7NAD - chains 1 and 5 of the 26 polymer chains in the assembly; structure by electron microscopy, 3.04 A resolution.

# Chain 1
Molecule: 25S rRNA
From: Saccharomyces cerevisiae BY4741
Sequence (697 nucleotides; each row starts with the number of its first residue; note: 1856 numbers in that range are skipped by the numbering (no residue carries them; nothing is unmodelled there)):
   820 AUGCCUGAAUAGGGUGAAGCCAGAGGAAACUCUGGUGGAGGCUCG
   893 CGAAUUUGGGUAU
  1446 AGUAGCAAAUAUUCAAAUGAGAACUUUGAAGACUGAAGUGGGGAAAGGUU
  1496 CCACGUCAACAGCAGUUGGACGUGGGUUAGUCGAUCCUAAGAGAUG
  1552 GUUUCAAAGGCCUGA
  1574 CAGGCCACCAUCGAAAGGGAAUCCGGUUAAGAUUCCGGAACCUGGAUAUG
  1624 GAUUCUUCACGGUAACGUAACUGAAUGUGGAGACGUCGGCGCGAGCCCUG
  1674 GGAGGAGUUAUCUUUUCUUCUUAACAGCUUAUCACCCCGGAAUUGGUUUA
  1724 UCCGGAGAUGGGGUCUUAUGGCUGGAAGAGGCCAGCACCUUUGCUGGCUC
  1774 CGGUGCGCUUGUGACGGCCCGUGAAAAUCCACAGGAAGGAAUAGUUUUCA
  1824 UGCCAGGUCGUACUG
  1853 UCUCCAAGGUGAACAGCCUCUAGUUGAUAGAA
  1892 GAUAAGGGAAGUCGG
  1916 UCCGUAACUUCGGGAUAAGGAUUGGCUCUAAGGGUCGGGUAGUGAGGGCC
  1966 UUGGUCA
  2050 CGGCCUUGG
  2080 CUUGCUACAAUUAACGAUCAACUUAGAACUGGUACGGACAAGGGGAAUCU
  2130 GACUG
  2318 UUAACGAGAUUCCCACUGUCCCUAUCUACUAUCUAGCGA
  3061 GGCUGUCUGAUCAGGCAUUGC
  3333 GUAAGCAGUAGAGUAGCC
  3356 GUUACGAUCUGCUGAGA

# Chain 5
Name: RRP17 isoform 1
From: Saccharomyces cerevisiae BY4741
Reference sequence: A0A6A5Q2X9 (A0A6A5Q2X9_YEASX); residues 1-235 here = UniProt positions 1-235
Sequence (235 residues; numbered 1 to 235; the number before each row is that of its first residue):
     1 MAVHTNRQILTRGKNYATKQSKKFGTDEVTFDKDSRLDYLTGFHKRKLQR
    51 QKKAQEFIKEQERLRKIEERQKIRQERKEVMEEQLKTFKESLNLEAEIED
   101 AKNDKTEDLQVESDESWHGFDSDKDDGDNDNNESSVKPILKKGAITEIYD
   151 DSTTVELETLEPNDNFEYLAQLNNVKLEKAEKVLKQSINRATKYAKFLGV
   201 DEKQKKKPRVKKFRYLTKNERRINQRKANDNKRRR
Disordered / not traced: 1-28, 94-143, 181-211, 233-235

# Interface between chain 1 and chain 5
Pairs across the interface (38; chain 1 residue first):
  A837(1) with Arg77(5), phosphate contact
  G838(1) with Arg77(5), salt bridge to the phosphate
  A848(1) with Arg74(5), sugar contact
  C849(1) with Arg74(5), sugar contact
  U850(1) with Arg70(5), salt bridge to the phosphate
  C851(1) with Arg63(5), phosphate contact; Lys66(5), salt bridge to the phosphate; Arg70(5), salt bridge to the phosphate
  G2124(1) with His44(5), hydrogen bond to the phosphate
  A2125(1) with Phe43(5), sugar contact; His44(5), salt bridge to the phosphate; Lys47(5), phosphate contact
  A2126(1) with Lys47(5), salt bridge to the phosphate
  C2128(1) with Tyr215(5), sugar contact
  U2129(1) with Phe213(5), phosphate contact; Arg214(5), salt bridge to the phosphate; Tyr215(5), hydrogen bond to the phosphate; Arg221(5), sugar contact; Gln225(5), hydrogen bond to the sugar
  G2130(1) with Arg214(5), salt bridge to the phosphate; Arg221(5), salt bridge to the phosphate; Arg222(5), salt bridge to the phosphate
  C2132(1) with Lys212(5), base contact
  U2133(1) with Phe57(5), sugar contact
  G2134(1) with Phe57(5), sugar contact
  U2318(1) with Lys53(5), phosphate contact
  U2319(1) with Phe43(5), base contact; Arg46(5), hydrogen bond to the base; Arg50(5), hydrogen bond to the sugar
  A2320(1) with Arg50(5), phosphate contact
  A2321(1) with Arg50(5), salt bridge to the phosphate; Ala54(5), sugar contact
  C2322(1) with Gln51(5), phosphate contact
  G2325(1) with Gln225(5), hydrogen bond to the base
  A2326(1) with Gln225(5), sugar contact; Ala228(5), sugar contact; Lys232(5), salt bridge to the phosphate
  U2327(1) with Lys232(5), phosphate contact
Interface residues without a listed pair, chain 5 (26 interface residues in all): Ile67, Leu216, Asn229

# Summary
23 residues of chain 1 face 26 of chain 5 across their interface; the contacts include 6 hydrogen bonds and 12
salt bridges. Among the polar pairs are U2319(1)-Arg46(5), G2325(1)-Gln225(5) and U2129(1)-Gln225(5).
Chain 1 is 25S rRNA and chain 5 is RRP17 isoform 1, both from Saccharomyces cerevisiae BY4741; the structure,
State E2 nucleolar 60S ribosomal biogenesis intermediate - Spb4 local refinement model, was determined by
electron microscopy together with 7R72 and 7U0H from the same study.
